8YO7 - chains B and F of the 8 polymer chains in the assembly; structure by electron microscopy, 3.16 A resolution.

[Chain B]
Name: DNA topoisomerase medium subunit
Source organism: Escherichia phage T4
Notes: EC 5.6.2.2
UniProt: P07065 (TOP5_BPT4); numbering as in UniProt (aligned over 1-442)
Amino-acid sequence (452 residues; each row starts with the number of its first residue):
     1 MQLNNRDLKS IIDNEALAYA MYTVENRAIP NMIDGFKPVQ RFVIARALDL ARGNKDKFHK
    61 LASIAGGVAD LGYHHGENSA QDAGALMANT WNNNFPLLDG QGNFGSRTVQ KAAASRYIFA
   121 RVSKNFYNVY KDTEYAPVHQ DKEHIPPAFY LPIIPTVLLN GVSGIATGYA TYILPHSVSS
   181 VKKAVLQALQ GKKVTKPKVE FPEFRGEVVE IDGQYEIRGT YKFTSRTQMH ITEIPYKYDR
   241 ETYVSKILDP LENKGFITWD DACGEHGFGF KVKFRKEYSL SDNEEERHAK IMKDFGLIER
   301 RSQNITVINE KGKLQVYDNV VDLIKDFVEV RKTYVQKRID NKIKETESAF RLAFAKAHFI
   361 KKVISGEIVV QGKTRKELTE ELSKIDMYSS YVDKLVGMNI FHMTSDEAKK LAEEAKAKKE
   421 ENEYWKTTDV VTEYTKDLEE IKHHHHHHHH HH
Unresolved in the structure: 443-452
Differences from the reference sequence: expression tag (443-452)
UniProt features mapped onto this chain:
  - active site: Tyr117 (O-(5'-phospho-DNA)-tyrosine intermediate)

[Chain F]
Molecule: 52-nt DNA strand
Sequence (52 nucleotides; each row starts with the number of its first residue; numbers below 1 keep their minus sign (DA-8 is residue -8)):
    -8 ATATATATAT ATATGTGTAT ATATACACAC ATACATATAC ATATATATGC AT
Unresolved in the structure: -8 to 9, 21-43

[Interface between chain B and chain F]
Contacting residue pairs - 16 pairs, chain B then chain F:
  Arg116(B) - DA10(F)  sugar contact
  Arg116(B) - DT11(F)  salt bridge to the phosphate
  Tyr117(B) - DA10(F)  hydrogen bond to the phosphate
  Ile165(B) - DC17(F)  base contact
  Ile165(B) - DA18(F)  sugar contact
  Ala166(B) - DC17(F)  phosphate contact
  Ala166(B) - DA18(F)  sugar contact
  Thr167(B) - DC17(F)  phosphate contact
  Thr167(B) - DA18(F)  phosphate contact
  Gly168(B) - DC17(F)  hydrogen bond to the phosphate
  Gly168(B) - DA18(F)  hydrogen bond to the phosphate
  Gly168(B) - DC19(F)  phosphate contact
  Tyr169(B) - DA18(F)  sugar contact
  Tyr169(B) - DC19(F)  phosphate contact
  Ala170(B) - DA18(F)  sugar contact
  Asn304(B) - DC19(F)  sugar contact
Interface residues without a listed pair, chain B (13 interface residues in all): Ala113, Ala114, Gln214, Ser302
Interface residues without a listed pair, chain F (6 interface residues in all): DA20

[In short]
13 residues of chain B and 6 residues of chain F are in contact, with 3 hydrogen bonds and 1 salt bridge.
Among the polar pairs are Tyr117(B)-DA10(F), Gly168(B)-DC17(F) and Gly168(B)-DA18(F). Curated annotation
(UniProt) lists active-site residue Tyr117(B) on chain B.
Here chain B is DNA topoisomerase medium subunit (Escherichia phage T4) and chain F is a 52-nt DNA strand.
Entry 8YO7 (structure of phage T6 topoisomerase II central domain bound with DNA and m-AMSA) was determined by
electron microscopy (same publication as 8YLU, 8YO3, 8YO4, 8YO5, 8YOD and 8YON).
